PDB entry 8DPM | electron microscopy, 3.00 A resolution | chains F and B of the 15 polymer chains in the assembly

# Chain F
Molecule: Glycoprotein GP1
Organism: Ebola virus - Mayinga, Zaire, 1976
UniProtKB: Q05320 (VGP_EBOZM); numbering as in UniProt (aligned over 33-312)
Chain sequence (280 residues; each row starts with the number of its first residue):
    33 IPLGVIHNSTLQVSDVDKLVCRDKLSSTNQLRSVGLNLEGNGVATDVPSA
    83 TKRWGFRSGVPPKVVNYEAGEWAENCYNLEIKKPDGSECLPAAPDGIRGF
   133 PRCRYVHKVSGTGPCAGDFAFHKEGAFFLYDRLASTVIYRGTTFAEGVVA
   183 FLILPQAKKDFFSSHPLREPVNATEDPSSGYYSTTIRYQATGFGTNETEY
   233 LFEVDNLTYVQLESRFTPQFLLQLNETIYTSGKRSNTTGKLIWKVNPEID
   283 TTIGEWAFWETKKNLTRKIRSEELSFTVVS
Unresolved in the structure: 189-212, 234-312
Disulfide bonds: C108-C135, C121-C147
Covalent attachments: N-acetylglucosamine (NAG) linked to N228
Swiss-Prot annotation at these positions:
  - site (Involved in receptor recognition and/or post-binding events): L57, L63, R64, F88, K95, I170
  - glycosylation (N-linked (GlcNAc...) asparagine): N40, N204, N228, N238, N257, N268, N296
  - natural variant: S65 (S65P: In strain: Isolate mouse-adapted), S246 (S246P: In strain: Isolate mouse-adapted)
  - mutagenesis: N40 (N40D: Induces GP1 secretion. Complete loss of virus capability to enter into host cell), C53 (C53G: Induces GP1 secretion. Complete loss of virus capability to enter into host cell), D55 (D55A: 80% loss of virus capability to enter into host cell; D55E/K: No effect on viral entry), L57 (L57A: Complete loss of virus capability to enter into host cell; L57F/I/K: 90% loss of virus capability to enter into host cell), L63 (L63A: 90% loss of virus capability to enter into host cell; L63F: Almost complete loss of virus capability to enter into host cell; L63K: Complete loss of virus capability to enter into host cell), R64 (R64A/E: Complete loss of virus capability to enter into host cell; R64K: No loss of virus capability to enter into host cell), F88 (F88A/E: Complete loss of virus capability to enter into host cell; F88A: About 50% loss of ability to counteract host BST2; F88I: No loss of virus capability to enter into host cell), K95 (K95A/E: 80% loss of virus capability to enter into host cell; K95R: 20% loss of virus capability to enter into host cell), C108 (C108G: Almost complete loss of expression of GP1 and GP2. Almost complete loss of virus capability to enter into host cell), L111 (L111A: About 60% loss of ability to counteract host BST2), C121 (C121G: Reduced levels of expression of GP1 and GP2. 50% loss of virus capability to enter into host cell), L122 (L122A: About 60% loss of ability to counteract host BST2), 7 further mutagenesis entries in UniProt

# Chain B
Molecule: Glycoprotein GP2
Organism: Ebola virus - Mayinga, Zaire, 1976
UniProtKB: A0A0E3H7K2 (A0A0E3H7K2_9MONO); residues 502-637 here = UniProt positions 502-637
Chain sequence (136 residues; each row starts with the number of its first residue):
   502 EAIVNAQPKCNPNLHYWTTQDEGAAIGLAWIPYFGPAAEGIYTEGLMHNQ
   552 DGLICGLRQLANETTQALQLFLRATTELRTFSILNRKAIDFLLQRWGGTC
   602 HILGPDCCIEPHDWTKNITDKIDQIIHDFVDKTLPD
Unresolved in the structure: 502, 599-637
Disulfide bonds: C511-C556
Covalent attachments: glycan linked to N563

# Chain F / chain B interface
Contacting residue pairs (23):
  I33(F) - E523(B)
  G87(F) - Y534(B)
  F88(F) - Y534(B)
  R89(F) - P533(B)
  R89(F) - Y534(B)  hydrogen bond (side chain-backbone)
  R89(F) - G536(B)  hydrogen bond (side chain-backbone)
  R89(F) - P537(B)
  R89(F) - A538(B)
  G91(F) - A538(B)
  G91(F) - A539(B)  hydrogen bond (backbone-backbone)
  V92(F) - P533(B)
  V92(F) - P537(B)
  F153(F) - P533(B)  hydrophobic
  F153(F) - Y534(B)  hydrophobic
  H154(F) - I532(B)
  H154(F) - Y534(B)
  K155(F) - I532(B)
  K155(F) - Y534(B)
  K155(F) - F535(B)
  E156(F) - W531(B)
  E156(F) - I532(B)
  G157(F) - W531(B)
  G157(F) - I532(B)
Other interface residues (no listed pair), chain F (13 interface residues in all): P93, T168

# Overview
13 residues of chain F and 10 residues of chain B are in contact, with 3 hydrogen bonds. Among the polar pairs
are R89(F)-Y534(B), R89(F)-G536(B) and G91(F)-A539(B). Covalently linked N-acetylglucosamine: at N228(F).
UniProt lists 19 mutagenesis sites on chain F.
Chain F is Glycoprotein GP1 and chain B is Glycoprotein GP2, both from Ebola virus - Mayinga, Zaire, 1976; the
structure, Structure of EBOV GP lacking the mucin-like domain with 9.20.1A2 Fab and 6D6 scFv bound, was
determined by electron microscopy, deposited together with 8DPL.
